5L6T - chains A and B of the 4 polymer chains in the assembly; structure by X-ray diffraction, 2.65 A resolution.

# Chain A (and B)
Protein: Carbonic anhydrase 2
Organism: Homo sapiens
Notes: EC 4.2.1.1; chain B of this document is another copy of the same molecule, construct and numbering; everything in this record applies to it too
UniProtKB: P00918 (CAH2_HUMAN); residue numbers follow UniProt; this construct covers 1-260
Amino-acid sequence (260 residues; row label = number of the first residue in the row):
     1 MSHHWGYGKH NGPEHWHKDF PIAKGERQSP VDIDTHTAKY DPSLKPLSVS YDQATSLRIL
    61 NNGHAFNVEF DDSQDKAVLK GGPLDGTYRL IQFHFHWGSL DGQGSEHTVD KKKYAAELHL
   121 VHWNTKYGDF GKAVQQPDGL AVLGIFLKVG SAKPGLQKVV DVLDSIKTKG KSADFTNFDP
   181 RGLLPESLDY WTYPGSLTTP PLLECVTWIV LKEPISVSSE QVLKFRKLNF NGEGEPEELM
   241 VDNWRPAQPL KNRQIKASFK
Unresolved in the structure: 1-2 (chain B: 1-3, 220, 233-236, 260)
Metal / ion sites: Zn2+ site 1: His4, His64 (shared with 1 residue of chain D); Zn2+ site 2 near His17 (its only coordinating residue here); Zn2+ site 3: Asp34 (shared with His36(B) of chain B); Zn2+ site 4: His36 (shared with Asp34(B) of chain B); Zn2+ site 5: Asp52, Glu238; Zn2+ site 6 near Asp72 (its only coordinating residue here); Zn2+ site 7: His94, His96, His119 (shared with 1 residue of chain C); Zn2+ site 8 near Asp174 (its only coordinating residue here); Zn2+ site 9: Glu233 (shared with Asp174(B) of chain B)
UniProt features mapped onto this chain:
  - active site: His64 (Proton donor/acceptor)
  - binding site (Zn(2+)): His94, His96, His119
  - binding site (substrate): Thr198, Thr199
  - site: Tyr7 (Fine-tunes the proton-transfer properties of H-64), Asn62 (Fine-tunes the proton-transfer properties of H-64), Asn67 (Fine-tunes the proton-transfer properties of H-64), Gln92 (Involved in the binding of some activators, including histamine and L-histidine)
  - modified residue: Ser2 (N-acetylserine), Ser165 (Phosphoserine), Ser172 (Phosphoserine)

# Chain A / chain B interface
Residue-residue contacts (5; chain A residue first):
  Lys169(A) with Arg58(B), hydrogen bond (backbone-side chain)
  Gly170(A) with Arg58(B), hydrogen bond (backbone-side chain)
  Lys171(A) with Asp174(B), salt bridge
  Glu233(A) with Leu57(B); Asp174(B)
Other interface residues (no listed pair), chain A (6 interface residues in all): Ser172, Gly234
Other interface residues (no listed pair), chain B (5 interface residues in all): Gly170, Ser172

# In short
The interface between chain A and chain B involves 6 residues on one side and 5 on the other; the contacts
include 2 hydrogen bonds and 1 salt bridge. Polar pairs include Lys171(A)-Asp174(B), Lys169(A)-Arg58(B) and
Gly170(A)-Arg58(B).
Chain A and chain B are both Carbonic anhydrase 2 (Homo sapiens); the structure, Crystal structure of human
carbonic anhydrase II in complex with a quinoline oligoamide foldamer, was determined by X-ray diffraction.
